PDB entry 3O8Z | X-ray diffraction, 2.15 A resolution | chain A

# Chain A
Molecule: Transcription factor IWS1
Organism: Saccharomyces cerevisiae
Notes: fragment: Spn1 Core domain, UNP reisudes 148-295
Reference sequence: Q06505 (IWS1_YEAST); residue numbers follow UniProt; this construct covers 148-295
Chain sequence (152 residues; row label = number of the first residue in the row):
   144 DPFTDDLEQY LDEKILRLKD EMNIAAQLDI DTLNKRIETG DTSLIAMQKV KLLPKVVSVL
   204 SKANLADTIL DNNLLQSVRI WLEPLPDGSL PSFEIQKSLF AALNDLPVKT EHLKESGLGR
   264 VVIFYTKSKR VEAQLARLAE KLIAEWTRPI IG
Construct notes: expression tag (144-147)
Reported in the primary citation:
  - mutagenesis - R263D: unchanged growth
  - mutagenesis - F267E: abolished growth in response to high temperatures
  - mutagenesis - K192N: decreased stability (proposed by the authors, not directly observed)

# Overview
The paper reports that F267E abolishes growth in response to high temperatures; K192N reduces stability.
Chain A is Transcription factor IWS1 (Saccharomyces cerevisiae); the structure, Crystal structure of Spn1
(Iws1) core domain, was determined by X-ray diffraction (same publication as 3OAK).
